4YHA - chains A and B; structure by X-ray diffraction, 2.20 A resolution.

== Chain A (and B) ==
Name: Alpha-carbonic anhydrase
Source organism: Helicobacter pylori
Notes: chain B of this document is another copy of the same molecule, construct and numbering; everything in this record applies to it too
Reference sequence: K4NGD4 (K4NGD4_HELPY); numbering as in UniProt (aligned over 20-247)
Chain sequence (234 residues; row label = number of the first residue in the row):
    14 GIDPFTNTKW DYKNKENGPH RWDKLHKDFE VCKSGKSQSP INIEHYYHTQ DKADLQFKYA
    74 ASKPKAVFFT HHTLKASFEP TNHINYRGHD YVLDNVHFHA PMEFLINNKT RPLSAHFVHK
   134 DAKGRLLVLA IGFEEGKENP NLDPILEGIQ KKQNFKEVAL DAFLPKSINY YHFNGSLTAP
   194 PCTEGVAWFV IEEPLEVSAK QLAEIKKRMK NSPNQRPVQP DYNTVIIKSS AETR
Disordered / not traced: 14-20, 166-167 (chain B: 14-20, 63-65, 164-166)
Differences from the reference sequence: expression tag (14-19)
Disulfide bonds: Cys45-Cys195
Metal / ion sites: Zn2+: His110, His112, His129 (together with Methazolamide)
Small-molecule neighbours: Methazolamide (MZM; N-(3-methyl-5-sulfamoyl-1,3,4-thiadiazol-2(3H)-ylidene)acetamide): Lys88, Asp107, Asn108, His110, His112, Glu116, His129, Val131, Val141, Ser189, Leu190, Thr191, Ala192, Pro193, Trp201
What the authors report for this chain:
  - Zn2+ coordination: His110, His112, His129
  - binding site for Methazolamide: Asn108, Thr191, Ala192, Pro193
  - catalytic residues: His85, Thr191 (proposed by the authors, not directly observed)
  - catalytic residues: His110, His112, His129 (by similarity / conservation)

== Interface between chain A and chain B ==
Pairs across the interface (41; chain A residue first):
  Lys49(A) - Glu197(B)
  Lys49(A) - Gly198(B)
  Ser50(A) - Ser50(B)
  His58(A) - Arg100(B)
  Tyr60(A) - Tyr99(B)  hydrogen bond
  Tyr60(A) - Arg100(B)
  Tyr60(A) - His185(B)
  Tyr60(A) - Ile240(B)  hydrophobic
  His61(A) - Thr62(B)  hydrogen bond (backbone-side chain)
  Thr62(A) - Tyr60(B)
  Thr62(A) - His61(B)  hydrogen bond (side chain-backbone)
  Gln63(A) - His61(B)
  Lys65(A) - Tyr60(B)
  Tyr99(A) - Tyr60(B)  hydrogen bond
  Tyr99(A) - Asn236(B)
  Arg100(A) - His58(B)
  Arg100(A) - Tyr60(B)  hydrogen bond
  Tyr104(A) - Asn236(B)  hydrogen bond
  His185(A) - Val238(B)
  Phe186(A) - Val238(B)  hydrophobic
  Asn187(A) - Asn236(B)  hydrogen bond (side chain-backbone)
  Asn187(A) - Thr237(B)
  Asn187(A) - Val238(B)
  Glu197(A) - Lys49(B)
  Glu197(A) - Glu197(B)
  Gly198(A) - Lys49(B)
  Tyr235(A) - Asn187(B)  hydrogen bond (backbone-side chain)
  Tyr235(A) - Gly198(B)
  Asn236(A) - Tyr99(B)
  Asn236(A) - Tyr104(B)  hydrogen bond
  Asn236(A) - Arg138(B)  hydrogen bond
  Asn236(A) - Asn187(B)  hydrogen bond (backbone-side chain)
  Thr237(A) - Arg100(B)
  Thr237(A) - Asn187(B)
  Val238(A) - His185(B)
  Val238(A) - Phe186(B)  hydrophobic
  Val238(A) - Asn187(B)  hydrogen bond (backbone-side chain)
  Val238(A) - Val238(B)
  Val238(A) - Ile240(B)  hydrophobic
  Ile240(A) - Tyr60(B)  hydrophobic
  Ile240(A) - Ile240(B)  hydrophobic
Interface residues without a listed pair, chain A (22 interface residues in all): Asp234
Interface residues without a listed pair, chain B (22 interface residues in all): Thr196, Ala200, Tyr235

== Overview ==
The chain A/chain B interface involves 22 residues from each chain, with 12 hydrogen bonds. Among the polar
pairs are Tyr60(A)-Tyr99(B), His61(A)-Thr62(B) and Arg100(A)-Tyr60(B). Chain A binds Methazolamide. From the
paper: catalytic residues His85(A), Thr191(A) and His110(A) among others; a binding site for Methazolamide at
Asn108(A), Thr191(A) and Ala192(A) among others.
Both chains are Alpha-carbonic anhydrase (Helicobacter pylori). Entry 4YHA (Crystal structure of the complex
of Helicobacter pylori alpha-Carbonic Anhydrase with methazolamide) was determined by X-ray diffraction,
deposited together with 4YGF.
